PDB entry 5LMN | electron microscopy, 3.55 A resolution | chains A and I of the 24 polymer chains in the assembly

Chain A:
Molecule: 16S ribosomal RNA
Organism: Thermus thermophilus HB8
Sequence (1522 nucleotides; each row starts with the number of its first residue; note: 44 numbers in that range are skipped by the numbering (no residue carries them; nothing is unmodelled there); a row labelled like 189A-189L holds insertion residues (189A, then the next letters in order); numbering starts at 0):
     0 UUUGUUGGAGAGUUUGAUCCUGGCUCAGGGUGAACGCUGGCGGCGUGCCU
    50 AAGACAUGCAAGUCGUGCGGGCCG
    76 CGGGGUUUU
    88 ACUCCG
    96 UGGUCAGCGGCGGACGGGUGAGUAACGCGUGGGU
  129A G
   130 ACCUACCCGGAAGAGGGGGACAACCCGGGGAAACUCGGGCUAAUCCCCCA
   180 UGUGGACCCG
189A-189L CCCCUUGGGGUG
   190 UGUCCAAAGGGCUUU
   216 GCCCGCUUCCGGAUGGGCCCGCGUCCCAUCAGCUAGUUGGUGGGGUAAUG
   266 GCCCACCAAGGCGACGACGGGUAGCCGGUCUGAGAGGAUGGCCGGCCACA
   316 GGGGCACUGAGACACGGGCCCCACUCCUACGGGAGGCAGCAGUUAGGAAU
   366 CUUCCGCAAUGGGCGCAAGCCUGACGGAGCGACGCCGCUUGGAGGAAGAA
   416 GCCCUUCGGGGUGUAAACUCCUGA
   441 ACCCGGGACGAAACCCCC
   460 GA
   470 CGAGGGGA
   479 CUGACGGUACCGGGGUAA
   498 UAGCGCCGGCCAACUCCGUGCCAGCAGCCGCGGUAAUACGGAGGGCGCGA
   548 GCGUUACCCGGAUUCACUGGGCGUAAAGGGCGUGUAGGCGGCCUGGGGCG
   598 UCCCAUGUGAAAGACCACGGCUCAACCGUGGGGGAGCGUGGGAUACGCUC
   648 AGGCUAGACGGUGGGAGAGGGUGGUGGAAUUCCCGGAGUAGCGGUGAAAU
   698 GCGCAGAUACCGGGAGGAACGCCGAUGGCGAAGGCAGCCACCUGGUCCAC
   748 CCGUGACGCUGAGGCGCGAAAGCGUGGGGAGCAAACCGGAUUAGAUACCC
   798 GGGUAGUCCACGCCCUAAACGAUGCGCGCUAGGUCUCUGGGUCU
   848 CCUGGGGGCCGAAGCUAACGCGUUAAGCGCGCCGCCUGGGGAGUACGGCC
   898 GCAAGGCUGAAACUCAAAGGAAUUGACGGGGGCCCGCACAAGCGGUGGAG
   948 CAUGUGGUUUAAUUCGAAGCAACGCGAAGAACCUUACCAGGCCUUGACAU
   998 GCUA
 1001A G
  1002 GGAACCCGGGUGAAAGCCUGGGGUGCCCC
1030A-1030D GCGA
  1031 GGGGAGCCCUAGCACAGGUGCUGCAUGGCCGUCGUCAGCUCGUGCCGUGA
  1081 GGUGUUGGGUUAAGUCCCGCAACGAGCGCAACCCCCGCCGUUAGUUGCCA
  1131 GCGGUUCGGCCGGGCACUCUAACGGGACUGCCCGCG
  1168 AAAGCGGGAGGAAGGAGGGGACGACGUCUGGUCAGCAUGGCCCUUACGGC
  1218 CUGGGCGACACACGUGCUACAAUGCCCACUACAAAGCGAUGCCACCCGGC
  1268 AACGGGGAGCUAAUCGCAAAAAGGUGGGCCCAGUUCGGAUUGGGGUCUGC
  1318 AACCCGACCCCAUGAAGCCGGAAUCGCUAGUAAUCGCGGAUCAGCC
 1363A A
  1364 UGCCGCGGUGAAUACGUUCCCGGGCCUUGUACACACCGCCCGUCACGCCA
  1414 UGGGAGCGGGCUCUACCCGAAGUCGCCGG
1442A-1442B GA
  1443 GCCUA
  1452 C
  1456 GGGCAGGCGCCGAGGGUAGGGCCCGUGACUGGGGCGAAGUCGUAACAAGG
  1506 UAGCUGUACCGGAAGGUGCGGCUGGAUCACCUCCUUUCU
Disordered / not traced: 0-4, 1533, 1543-1544
Metal / ion sites: Mg2+ site 1: U13, G527; Mg2+ site 2 near G21 (its only coordinating residue here); Mg2+ site 3: C48, G115; Mg2+ site 4 near A53 (its only coordinating residue here); Mg2+ site 5: A59, U387; Mg2+ site 6 near G107 (its only coordinating residue here); Mg2+ site 7: A109, G331; Mg2+ site 8: A116, G117, G289; Mg2+ site 9: C121, G124, U125; Mg2+ site 10 near A195 (its only coordinating residue here); Mg2+ site 11: U252, G266, C267; Mg2+ site 12 near A270 (its only coordinating residue here); 55 more Mg2+ sites not listed
What the authors report for this chain:
  - binding site for mRNA: A790, G926

Chain I:
Name: 30S ribosomal protein S9
Organism: Thermus thermophilus (strain HB8 / ATCC 27634 / DSM 579)
UniProt: P80374 (RS9_THET8); numbering as in UniProt (aligned over 1-128)
Sequence (128 residues; row label = number of the first residue in the row):
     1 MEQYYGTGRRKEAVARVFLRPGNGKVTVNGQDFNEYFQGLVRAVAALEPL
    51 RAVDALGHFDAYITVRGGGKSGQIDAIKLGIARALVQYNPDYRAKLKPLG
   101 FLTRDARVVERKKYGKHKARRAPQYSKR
Disordered / not traced: 1

Chain A / chain I interface:
Pairs across the interface - 119 pairs, chain A then chain I:
  G942(A) with Gln124(I), base contact
  G966(A) with Arg128(I), sugar contact
  C1116(A) with Val108(I), sugar contact
  G1117(A) with Arg104(I), hydrogen bond to the phosphate
  C1118(A) with Arg9(I), salt bridge to the phosphate; Arg83(I), hydrogen bond to the phosphate; Arg104(I), salt bridge to the phosphate
  C1119(A) with Arg9(I), salt bridge to the phosphate; Arg83(I), salt bridge to the phosphate
  C1128(A) with Arg16(I), sugar contact; Arg66(I), salt bridge to the phosphate
  C1129(A) with Arg16(I), salt bridge to the phosphate; Phe18(I), phosphate contact; Tyr62(I), phosphate contact
  A1130(A) with Gln3(I), hydrogen bond to the sugar; Phe18(I), sugar contact; Arg20(I), salt bridge to the phosphate; Tyr62(I), phosphate contact
  G1131(A) with Glu2(I), sugar contact; Gln3(I), phosphate contact; Arg20(I), salt bridge to the phosphate
  C1147(A) with Tyr5(I), hydrogen bond to the phosphate; Thr7(I), phosphate contact; Arg16(I), hydrogen bond to the base
  U1148(A) with Tyr5(I), sugar contact; Thr7(I), hydrogen bond to the phosphate; Arg9(I), salt bridge to the phosphate; Val14(I), phosphate contact; Arg16(I), sugar contact
  C1149(A) with Arg9(I), salt bridge to the phosphate; Val14(I), phosphate contact
  G1177(A) with Lys97(I), sugar contact
  G1178(A) with Arg93(I), salt bridge to the phosphate; Lys97(I), salt bridge to the phosphate
  A1179(A) with Arg93(I), salt bridge to the phosphate; Leu102(I), sugar contact; Arg104(I), sugar contact
  A1180(A) with Thr103(I), hydrogen bond to the phosphate
  G1186(A) with Glu110(I), sugar contact; Lys113(I), phosphate contact; Arg120(I), salt bridge to the phosphate
  G1187(A) with Arg111(I), phosphate contact; Lys113(I), phosphate contact
  A1188(A) with Tyr114(I), hydrogen bond to the phosphate
  G1231(A) with Ser126(I), hydrogen bond to the phosphate
  U1232(A) with Gln124(I), hydrogen bond to the phosphate; Ser126(I), hydrogen bond to the phosphate
  G1233(A) with His117(I), salt bridge to the phosphate; Pro123(I), phosphate contact; Gln124(I), hydrogen bond to the phosphate
  A1248(A) with Lys70(I), sugar contact
  C1249(A) with Tyr36(I), sugar contact; Gly67(I), sugar contact; Gly68(I), hydrogen bond to the sugar; Gly69(I), sugar contact; Gln73(I), hydrogen bond to the phosphate
  A1250(A) with Glu12(I), hydrogen bond to the sugar; Val65(I), phosphate contact; Arg66(I), phosphate contact; Gly67(I), hydrogen bond to the phosphate; Gly68(I), hydrogen bond to the sugar
  A1251(A) with Glu12(I), sugar contact; Gly67(I), phosphate contact
  G1291(A) with Gln38(I), hydrogen bond to the sugar; Gly39(I), phosphate contact
  U1292(A) with Gln38(I), sugar contact; Gly39(I), phosphate contact
  U1341(A) with Lys127(I), phosphate contact
  C1342(A) with Gln124(I), sugar contact; Tyr125(I), sugar contact
  G1343(A) with Arg121(I), hydrogen bond to the sugar; Ala122(I), hydrogen bond to the phosphate; Tyr125(I), phosphate contact
  C1344(A) with Arg120(I), sugar contact; Ala122(I), phosphate contact
  U1345(A) with Arg120(I), salt bridge to the phosphate
  A1346(A) with Arg107(I), base contact; Arg120(I), salt bridge to the phosphate
  G1347(A) with Arg10(I), hydrogen bond to the base; Lys11(I), base contact; Arg107(I), hydrogen bond to the base; Val108(I), sugar contact; Val109(I), sugar contact; Glu110(I), sugar contact
  U1348(A) with Val109(I), phosphate contact; Glu110(I), hydrogen bond to the phosphate; Ala119(I), phosphate contact; Arg120(I), phosphate contact
  A1349(A) with Lys118(I), salt bridge to the phosphate; Ala119(I), hydrogen bond to the phosphate; Arg120(I), hydrogen bond to the phosphate; Arg121(I), hydrogen bond to the phosphate
  A1350(A) with Lys118(I), hydrogen bond to the base; Arg121(I), salt bridge to the phosphate
  U1351(A) with Lys118(I), hydrogen bond to the base
  C1366(A) with His117(I), salt bridge to the phosphate
  C1367(A) with Lys112(I), salt bridge to the phosphate; Tyr114(I), phosphate contact; Gly115(I), hydrogen bond to the phosphate
  G1368(A) with Arg111(I), salt bridge to the phosphate; Lys112(I), salt bridge to the phosphate; Lys113(I), phosphate contact; Tyr114(I), hydrogen bond to the phosphate
  C1369(A) with Arg111(I), phosphate contact; Lys112(I), hydrogen bond to the phosphate
  G1370(A) with Glu12(I), phosphate contact
  G1371(A) with Lys11(I), phosphate contact; Glu12(I), hydrogen bond to the phosphate; Gly68(I), phosphate contact; Gly69(I), phosphate contact; Val109(I), phosphate contact
  U1372(A) with Lys11(I), salt bridge to the phosphate; Gly69(I), phosphate contact; Lys70(I), hydrogen bond to the phosphate; Ser71(I), hydrogen bond to the phosphate; Gly72(I), hydrogen bond to the phosphate
  G1373(A) with Lys11(I), base contact; Arg42(I), salt bridge to the phosphate; Ser71(I), hydrogen bond to the phosphate
Interface residues without a listed pair, chain A (51 interface residues in all): U943, C967, A968
Interface residues without a listed pair, chain I (57 interface residues in all): Gln31, Asp105, Ala106, Lys116

In short:
Chain A and chain I form an interface of 51 and 57 residues respectively; the contacts include 36 hydrogen
bonds and 25 salt bridges. Polar pairs include C1147(A)-Arg16(I), G1347(A)-Arg10(I) and G1347(A)-Arg107(I).
U13(A) and G527(A) coordinate Mg2+ site 1. The paper reports a binding site for mRNA at A790(A) and G926(A).
Chain A is 16S ribosomal RNA (Thermus thermophilus HB8) and chain I is 30S ribosomal protein S9 (Thermus
thermophilus (strain HB8 / ATCC 27634 / DSM 579)); the structure, Structure of bacterial 30S-IF1-IF3-mRNA
translation pre-initiation complex (state-1A), was determined by electron microscopy (same publication as
5LMO, 5LMP, 5LMQ, 5LMR, 5LMS, 5LMT, 5LMU and 5LMV).
